PDB entry 8GBJ | electron microscopy, 3.11 A resolution | chains D and G of the 5 polymer chains in the assembly

Chain D:
Molecule: DNA repair protein RAD51 homolog 4
Source organism: Homo sapiens
UniProtKB: O75771 (RA51D_HUMAN); numbering as in UniProt (aligned over 1-328)
Amino-acid sequence (328 residues; numbered 1 to 328; the number before each row is that of its first residue):
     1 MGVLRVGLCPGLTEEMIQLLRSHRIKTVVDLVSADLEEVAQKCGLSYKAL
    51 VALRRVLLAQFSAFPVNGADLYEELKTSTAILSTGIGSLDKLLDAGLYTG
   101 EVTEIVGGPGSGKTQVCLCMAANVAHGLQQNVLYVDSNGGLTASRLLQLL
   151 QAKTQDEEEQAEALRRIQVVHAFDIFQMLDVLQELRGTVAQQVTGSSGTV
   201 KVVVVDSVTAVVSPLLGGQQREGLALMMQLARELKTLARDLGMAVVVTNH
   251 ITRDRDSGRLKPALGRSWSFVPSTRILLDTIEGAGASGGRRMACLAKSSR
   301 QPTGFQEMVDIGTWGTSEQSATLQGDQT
Not modelled in the structure: 1, 194-196, 284-286, 316-328
Small-molecule neighbours:
  - AMP-PNP (ANP; phosphoaminophosphonic acid-adenylate ester), molecule 1: Gly108, Pro109, Gly110, Ser111, Gly112, Lys113, Thr114, Gln115, Asn138, Arg145, Gln148, Asp206, His250, Gly288, Arg291, Ile311, Gly312
  - AMP-PNP (ANP), molecule 2: Phe270, Lys297, Ser298, Ser299, Arg300, Gln301, Pro302, Thr303
From the paper describing this entry:
  - binding site for the 30-nt DNA strand (chain G): Arg221, Arg253, Leu264, Gly265, Arg266
  - mutagenesis - R266A: decreased binding to the 30-nt DNA strand (chain G)
  - mutagenesis - R266A: abolished binding to RPA-ssDNA

Chain G:
Molecule: 30-nt DNA strand
Sequence (30 nucleotides; numbered 2 to 31; the number before each row is that of its first residue):
     2 CCCCCCCCCCCCCCCCCCCCCCCCCCCCCC
Not modelled in the structure: 8-31

How chain D and chain G interact:
Pairs across the interface - 17 pairs, chain D then chain G:
  Leu216(D) - DC5(G)  phosphate contact
  Gly217(D) - DC5(G)  hydrogen bond to the base
  Gln219(D) - DC4(G)  base contact
  Arg221(D) - DC4(G)  hydrogen bond to the base
  Leu224(D) - DC4(G)  sugar contact
  Ile251(D) - DC7(G)  hydrogen bond to the base
  Thr252(D) - DC7(G)  hydrogen bond to the phosphate
  Arg253(D) - DC7(G)  hydrogen bond to the base
  Arg255(D) - DC6(G)  hydrogen bond to the base
  Ala263(D) - DC6(G)  phosphate contact
  Leu264(D) - DC5(G)  sugar contact
  Leu264(D) - DC6(G)  hydrogen bond to the phosphate
  Gly265(D) - DC5(G)  phosphate contact
  Gly265(D) - DC6(G)  hydrogen bond to the phosphate
  Arg266(D) - DC4(G)  salt bridge to the phosphate
  Arg266(D) - DC5(G)  hydrogen bond to the phosphate
  Ser267(D) - DC5(G)  phosphate contact
Other interface residues (no listed pair), chain D (15 interface residues in all): Leu260
Other interface residues (no listed pair), chain G (5 interface residues in all): DC3

Summary:
The interface between chain D and chain G involves 15 residues on one side and 5 on the other, with 9 hydrogen
bonds and 1 salt bridge. Polar contacts include Gly217(D)-DC5(G), Arg221(D)-DC4(G) and Ile251(D)-DC7(G). The
paper reports a binding site for the 30-nt DNA strand (chain G) at Arg221(D), Arg253(D) and Leu264(D) among
others; R266A of chain D reduces binding to the 30-nt DNA strand (chain G).
Chain D is DNA repair protein RAD51 homolog 4 (Homo sapiens) and chain G is a 30-nt DNA strand; the structure,
Cryo-EM structure of a human BCDX2/ssDNA complex, was determined by electron microscopy together with 8FAZ
from the same study.
